4LW6 - chain A; structure by X-ray diffraction, 2.40 A resolution.

Chain A:
Molecule: Beta-4-galactosyltransferase 7
From: Drosophila melanogaster
Notes: EC 2.4.1.-, 2.4.1.133; fragment: catalytic domain
UniProt: Q9VBZ9 (Q9VBZ9_DROME); residue numbers follow UniProt; this construct covers 71-311
Sequence (287 residues; each row starts with the number of its first residue):
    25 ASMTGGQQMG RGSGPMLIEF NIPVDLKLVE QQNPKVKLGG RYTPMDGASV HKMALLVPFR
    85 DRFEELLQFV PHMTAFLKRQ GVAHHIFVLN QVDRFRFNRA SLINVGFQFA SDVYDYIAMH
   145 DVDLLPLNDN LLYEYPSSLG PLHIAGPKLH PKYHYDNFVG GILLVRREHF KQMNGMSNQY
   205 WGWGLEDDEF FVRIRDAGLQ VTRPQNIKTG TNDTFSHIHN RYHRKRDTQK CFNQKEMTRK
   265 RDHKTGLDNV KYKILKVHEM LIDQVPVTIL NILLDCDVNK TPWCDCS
Disordered / not traced: 25-73
Differences from the reference sequence: expression tag (25-70)
Swiss-Prot annotation at these positions:
  - binding site (UDP-alpha-D-galactose): Pro82, Arg84, Asp145, Val146, Tyr177, Gly185, Trp207, Gly208, Glu210, His241, His243, Arg250
  - binding site (Mn(2+)): Asp147, His241, His243
  - binding site (beta-D-xylose): Leu209, Asp211, Asp212
  - glycosylation: Asn236 (N-linked (GlcNAc...) asparagine)
Disulfide bonds: Cys255-Cys310, Cys300-Cys308
Bound ions: Mn2+: Asp147, His241, His243 (together with UDP)
Residues lining bound ligands:
  - 2-amino-1,3-propanediol (SEL): Arg123, Asp145, Tyr177, Gly184, Gly185, Trp207, Gly208, Leu209, Glu210, Asp211
  - UDP (uridine-5'-diphosphate): Pro82, Phe83, Arg84, Arg86, Phe121, Arg123, Asp145, Val146, Asp147, Tyr177, Trp207, His241, His243, Arg250
From the paper describing this entry:
  - binding site for beta-D-xylopyranose: Tyr177, Tyr179, Trp207, Leu209, Asp211
  - catalytic residues: Asp211
  - specificity-determining residues: Tyr177
  - mutagenesis - Y177A, Y177G: decreased catalytic activity

Summary:
Ligands of chain A: UDP and 2-amino-1,3-propanediol. The Mn2+ site is built by Asp147, His241 and His243.
UniProt lists 12 UDP-alpha-D-galactose-binding residues, 3 Mn2+-binding residues and 3 beta-D-xylose-binding
residues. The paper reports the catalytic residue Asp211; Y177A and Y177G reduce catalytic activity.
Chain A is Beta-4-galactosyltransferase 7 (Drosophila melanogaster); the structure, Crystal structure of
catalytic domain of Drosophila beta1,4galactosyltransferase 7 complex with xylobiose, was determined by X-ray
diffraction (same publication as 4IRP, 4IRQ, 4LW3 and 4M4K).
